8SPS - chains J and H of the 14 polymer chains in the assembly; structure by electron microscopy, 3.00 A resolution.

[Chain J]
Molecule: 168-nt DNA strand
Sequence (168 nucleotides; row label = number of the first residue in the row):
     1 GCGTGCTGAT TCCCTCCATT CGCTCTGCAT AACTATCACT TTCTGGAACT CCATGGTCTC
    61 CTAGGTCGCC AGGCCTTTGC TTTGCAGCTT AGAACAGACT CTCTATGCTC CCTCCACCCT
   121 CTGTTTCTCC AGGTCCCACA TGGGGAGGCG CTCCTTCTCC CTGCTGAT
Unresolved in the structure: 1, 149-168

[Chain H]
Molecule: Histone H2B type 2-E
From: Homo sapiens
UniProtKB: Q16778 (H2B2E_HUMAN); residue numbers follow UniProt; this construct covers 1-126
Amino-acid sequence (126 residues; numbered 1 to 126; the number before each row is that of its first residue):
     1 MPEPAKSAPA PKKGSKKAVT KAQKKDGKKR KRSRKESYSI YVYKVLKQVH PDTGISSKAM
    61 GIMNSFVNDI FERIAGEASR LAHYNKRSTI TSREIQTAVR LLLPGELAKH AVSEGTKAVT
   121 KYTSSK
Unresolved in the structure: 1-31
Curated features (UniProtKB/Swiss-Prot):
  - modified residue: Pro2 (N-acetylproline), Glu3 (ADP-ribosyl glutamic acid), Lys6 (N6-(2-hydroxyisobutyryl)lysine), Ser7 (ADP-ribosylserine), Lys12 (N6-(beta-hydroxybutyryl)lysine), Lys13 (N6-(2-hydroxyisobutyryl)lysine), Ser15 (Phosphoserine), Lys16 (N6-acetyllysine), Lys17 (N6-(beta-hydroxybutyryl)lysine), Lys21 (N6-(2-hydroxyisobutyryl)lysine), Lys24 (N6-(2-hydroxyisobutyryl)lysine), Lys25 (N6-(2-hydroxyisobutyryl)lysine), Lys35 (N6-(2-hydroxyisobutyryl)lysine), Glu36 (PolyADP-ribosyl glutamic acid), Ser37 (Phosphoserine), Lys44 (N6-(2-hydroxyisobutyryl)lysine), Lys47 (N6-(2-hydroxyisobutyryl)lysine), Lys58 (N6,N6-dimethyllysine), Arg80 (Dimethylated arginine), Lys86 (N6,N6,N6-trimethyllysine) and 6 more in UniProt
  - glycosylation: Ser113 (O-linked (GlcNAc) serine)
  - cross-link (Glycyl lysine isopeptide (Lys-Gly)): Lys6 (interchain with G-Cter in SUMO2), Lys21 (interchain with G-Cter in SUMO2), Lys35 (interchain with G-Cter in ubiquitin), Lys121 (interchain with G-Cter in ubiquitin)

[Interface between chain J and chain H]
Residue-residue contacts (11):
  DC23(J) - Ile55(H)  phosphate contact
  DC23(J) - Ser56(H)  phosphate contact
  DC23(J) - Ser57(H)  hydrogen bond to the phosphate
  DT24(J) - Tyr43(H)  hydrogen bond to the phosphate
  DT24(J) - Gly54(H)  phosphate contact
  DT24(J) - Ile55(H)  phosphate contact
  DT42(J) - Ser88(H)  hydrogen bond to the phosphate
  DC43(J) - Arg87(H)  salt bridge to the phosphate
  DC43(J) - Thr89(H)  phosphate contact
  DG107(J) - Arg32(H)  phosphate contact
  DG107(J) - Ser33(H)  phosphate contact
Also at the interface, not in a pair above, chain J (7 interface residues in all): DA29, DT30
Also at the interface, not in a pair above, chain H (12 interface residues in all): Arg34, Lys58

[In short]
Chain J and chain H form an interface of 7 and 12 residues respectively, with 3 hydrogen bonds and 1 salt
bridge. Polar pairs include DC23(J)-Ser57(H), DT24(J)-Tyr43(H) and DT42(J)-Ser88(H).
Here chain J is a 168-nt DNA strand and chain H is Histone H2B type 2-E (Homo sapiens). Entry 8SPS (High
resolution structure of ESRRB nucleosome bound OCT4 at site a and site b) was determined by electron
microscopy, deposited together with 7U0G, 7U0I, 7U0J, 8DK5 and 8SPU.
